8K0K - chains A and B of the 10 polymer chains in the assembly; structure by X-ray diffraction, 3.00 A resolution.

[Chain A]
Name: Csy1
Source organism: Vibrio phage ICP1_2011_A
Reference sequence: M1R2X3 (M1R2X3_9CAUD); numbering as in UniProt (aligned over 1-179)
Amino-acid sequence (179 residues; each row starts with the number of its first residue):
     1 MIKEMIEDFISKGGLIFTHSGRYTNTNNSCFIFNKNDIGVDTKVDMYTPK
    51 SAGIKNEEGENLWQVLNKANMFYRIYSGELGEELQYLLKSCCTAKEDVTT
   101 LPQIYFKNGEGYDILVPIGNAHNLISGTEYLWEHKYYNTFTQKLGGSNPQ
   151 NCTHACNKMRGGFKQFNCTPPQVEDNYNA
Not modelled in the structure: 178-179

[Chain B]
Name: Csy2
Source organism: Vibrio phage ICP1_2011_A
Reference sequence: M1QWL5 (M1QWL5_9CAUD); numbering as in UniProt (aligned over 1-248)
Amino-acid sequence (248 residues; numbered 1 to 248; the number before each row is that of its first residue):
     1 MRKFIIVKNVKVDGINAKSSDITVGMPPATTFCGLGETMSIKTGIVVKAV
    51 SYGSVKFEVRGSRFNTSVTKFAWQDRGNGGKANNNSPIQPKPLADGVFTL
   101 CFEVEWEDCAEVLVDKVTNFINTARIAGGTIASFNKPFVKVAKDAEELAS
   151 VKNAMMPCYVVVDCGVEVNIFEDAVNRKLQPMVNGYKKLEKIVDNKHMRD
   201 KFTPAYLATPTYTMIGYKMVSNVDNFDQALWQYGENTKVKTIGGIYND

[Interface between chain A and chain B]
Contacting residue pairs (118):
  His19(A) - Leu189(B)
  His19(A) - Thr209(B)
  Tyr23(A) - Asp21(B)
  Thr24(A) - Asp21(B)
  Thr24(A) - Gln89(B)
  Asn25(A) - Gln89(B)  hydrogen bond
  Thr26(A) - Gln89(B)  hydrogen bond
  Cys30(A) - Leu207(B)  hydrophobic
  Ile32(A) - Glu190(B)
  Ile32(A) - Leu207(B)  hydrophobic
  Asn34(A) - Lys187(B)  hydrogen bond
  Asn34(A) - Leu189(B)
  Asp37(A) - Lys187(B)  salt bridge
  Glu96(A) - Glu190(B)
  Glu96(A) - Lys191(B)
  Glu96(A) - Ile192(B)
  Glu96(A) - Val193(B)
  Val98(A) - Ile192(B)  hydrophobic
  Val98(A) - His197(B)
  Gln103(A) - His197(B)  hydrogen bond (side chain-backbone)
  Gln103(A) - Met198(B)
  Gln103(A) - Arg199(B)  hydrogen bond (side chain-backbone)
  Ile104(A) - Tyr186(B)  hydrophobic
  Tyr105(A) - Arg199(B)
  Tyr105(A) - Asp200(B)  hydrogen bond
  Phe106(A) - Tyr233(B)  hydrophobic
  Phe106(A) - Thr237(B)
  Phe106(A) - Lys238(B)
  Phe106(A) - Val239(B)  hydrophobic
  Lys107(A) - Glu37(B)  salt bridge
  Lys107(A) - Tyr233(B)
  Tyr112(A) - Glu37(B)  hydrogen bond
  Tyr112(A) - Ile41(B)
  Tyr112(A) - Thr203(B)
  Tyr112(A) - Pro204(B)
  Asp113(A) - Lys188(B)  salt bridge
  Asp113(A) - Pro204(B)
  Asp113(A) - Tyr206(B)
  Ile114(A) - Met198(B)  hydrophobic
  Ile114(A) - Asp200(B)
  Ile114(A) - Thr203(B)
  Ile114(A) - Pro204(B)  hydrogen bond (backbone-backbone)
  Ile114(A) - Ala205(B)
  Ile114(A) - Tyr206(B)  hydrogen bond (backbone-backbone)
  Leu115(A) - Tyr186(B)  hydrophobic
  Leu115(A) - Tyr206(B)
  Leu115(A) - Ala208(B)  hydrophobic
  Val116(A) - Ile192(B)  hydrophobic
  Val116(A) - Met198(B)  hydrophobic
  Val116(A) - Tyr206(B)  hydrogen bond (backbone-backbone)
  Val116(A) - Leu207(B)
  Val116(A) - Ala208(B)  hydrogen bond (backbone-backbone)
  Pro117(A) - Ala208(B)
  Ile118(A) - Leu189(B)  hydrophobic
  Ile118(A) - Ala208(B)  hydrogen bond (backbone-backbone)
  Ile118(A) - Thr209(B)  hydrogen bond (backbone-side chain)
  Ile118(A) - Pro210(B)
  Gly119(A) - Asp21(B)
  Asn123(A) - Ile22(B)
  Asn123(A) - Phe171(B)
  Gly127(A) - Phe171(B)
  Tyr130(A) - Phe171(B)  hydrophobic
  Tyr130(A) - Glu172(B)
  Tyr130(A) - Val175(B)  hydrophobic
  Leu131(A) - Phe171(B)  hydrophobic
  His134(A) - Val175(B)
  Tyr136(A) - Ala174(B)
  Tyr137(A) - Phe64(B)
  Thr139(A) - Phe64(B)
  Phe140(A) - Val24(B)
  Phe140(A) - Arg63(B)
  Phe140(A) - Phe64(B)
  Phe140(A) - Asn65(B)
  Phe140(A) - Thr66(B)
  Thr141(A) - Phe64(B)  hydrogen bond (backbone-backbone)
  Thr141(A) - Asn65(B)
  Gln142(A) - Pro90(B)
  Gln165(A) - Lys18(B)
  Gln165(A) - Asp21(B)  hydrogen bond (side chain-backbone)
  Gln165(A) - Ile22(B)
  Gln165(A) - Val24(B)
  Phe166(A) - Ile22(B)  hydrogen bond (backbone-backbone)
  Phe166(A) - Thr23(B)
  Phe166(A) - Val24(B)  hydrogen bond (backbone-backbone)
  Phe166(A) - Ile170(B)  hydrophobic
  Phe166(A) - Phe171(B)  hydrophobic
  Phe166(A) - Ala174(B)  hydrophobic
  Phe166(A) - Pro181(B)  hydrophobic
  Asn167(A) - Val24(B)
  Asn167(A) - Arg63(B)
  Cys168(A) - Thr23(B)
  Cys168(A) - Val24(B)  hydrogen bond (backbone-backbone)
  Cys168(A) - Gly25(B)
  Cys168(A) - Met26(B)  hydrogen bond (backbone-backbone)
  Cys168(A) - Gln180(B)
  Cys168(A) - Pro181(B)
  Cys168(A) - Tyr217(B)
  Thr169(A) - Val59(B)
  Thr169(A) - Gln180(B)
  Pro170(A) - Met26(B)  hydrophobic
  Pro170(A) - Ser54(B)
  Pro170(A) - Phe57(B)  hydrophobic
  Pro170(A) - Tyr217(B)  hydrophobic
  Pro171(A) - Ser54(B)  hydrogen bond (backbone-side chain)
  Pro171(A) - Tyr159(B)
  Pro171(A) - Tyr217(B)
  Gln172(A) - Val55(B)
  Gln172(A) - Lys56(B)
  Gln172(A) - Phe57(B)  hydrogen bond (side chain-backbone)
  Gln172(A) - Tyr159(B)
  Val173(A) - Val55(B)  hydrogen bond (backbone-backbone)
  Val173(A) - Lys56(B)  hydrogen bond (backbone-side chain)
  Val173(A) - Pro157(B)
  Val173(A) - Cys158(B)  hydrophobic
  Val173(A) - Tyr159(B)
  Glu174(A) - Tyr159(B)
  Asp175(A) - Lys56(B)  salt bridge
  Tyr177(A) - Met219(B)
Interface residues without a listed pair, chain A (53 interface residues in all): Asn27, Ala94, Asn108, Asn120, Leu144, Lys164
Interface residues without a listed pair, chain B (60 interface residues in all): Ser62, Met156, Leu179, Tyr212

[Summary]
The interface between chain A and chain B involves 53 residues on one side and 60 on the other; the contacts
include 23 hydrogen bonds and 4 salt bridges. Polar pairs include Asp37(A)-Lys187(B), Lys107(A)-Glu37(B) and
Asp113(A)-Lys188(B).
Here chain A is Csy1 and chain B is Csy2, both from Vibrio phage ICP1_2011_A. Entry 8K0K (Crystal structure of
Csy complex) was determined by X-ray diffraction together with 8K28, 8K0H and 8K0J from the same study.
